Entry 8ESK (electron microscopy, 2.90 A resolution); this record covers chains C and D of the 5 polymer chains in the assembly.

[Chain C]
Molecule: Acetylcholine receptor subunit beta
Organism: Tetronarce californica
Reference sequence: P02712 (ACHB_TETCF); residues 1-469 here correspond to UniProt positions 25-493 (UniProt number = residue number + 24)
Chain sequence (469 residues; row label = number of the first residue in the row):
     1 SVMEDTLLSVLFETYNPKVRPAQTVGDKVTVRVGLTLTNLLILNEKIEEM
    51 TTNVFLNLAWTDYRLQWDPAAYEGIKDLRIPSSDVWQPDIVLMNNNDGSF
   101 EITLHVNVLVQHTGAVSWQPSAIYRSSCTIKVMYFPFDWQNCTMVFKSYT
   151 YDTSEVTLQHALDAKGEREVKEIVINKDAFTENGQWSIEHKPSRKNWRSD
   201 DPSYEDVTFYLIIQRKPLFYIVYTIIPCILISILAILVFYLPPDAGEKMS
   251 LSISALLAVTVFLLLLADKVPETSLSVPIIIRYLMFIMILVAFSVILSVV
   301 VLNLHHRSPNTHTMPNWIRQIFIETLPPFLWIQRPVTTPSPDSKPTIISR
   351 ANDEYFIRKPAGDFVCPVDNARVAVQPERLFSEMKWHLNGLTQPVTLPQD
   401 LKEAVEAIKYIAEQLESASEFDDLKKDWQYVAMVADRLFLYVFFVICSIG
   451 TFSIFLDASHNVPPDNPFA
Not modelled in the structure: 335-397
Cystine bridges: Cys128-Cys142
Covalently attached groups: N-acetylglucosamine (NAG) linked to Asn141
UniProt features mapped onto this chain:
  - modified residue: Tyr355 (Phosphotyrosine)
  - glycosylation: Asn141 (N-linked (GlcNAc...) asparagine)

[Chain D]
Molecule: Acetylcholine receptor subunit alpha
Organism: Tetronarce californica
Reference sequence: P02710 (ACHA_TETCF); residues 1-437 here correspond to UniProt positions 25-461 (UniProt number = residue number + 24)
Chain sequence (437 residues; row label = number of the first residue in the row):
     1 SEHETRLVANLLENYNKVIRPVEHHTHFVDITVGLQLIQLISVDEVNQIV
    51 ETNVRLRQQWIDVRLRWNPADYGGIKKIRLPSDDVWLPDLVLYNNADGDF
   101 AIVHMTKLLLDYTGKIMWTPPAIFKSYCEIIVTHFPFDQQNCTMKLGIWT
   151 YDGTKVSISPESDRPDLSTFMESGEWVMKDYRGWKHWVYYTCCPDTPYLD
   201 ITYHFIMQRIPLYFVVNVIIPCLLFSFLTGLVFYLPTDSGEKMTLSISVL
   251 LSLTVFLLVIVELIPSTSSAVPLIGKYMLFTMIFVISSIIITVVVINTHH
   301 RSPSTHTMPQWVRKIFIDTIPNVMFFSTMKRASKEKQENKIFADDIDISD
   351 ISGKQVTGEVIFQTPLIKNPDVKSAIEGVKYIAEHMKSDEESSNAAEEWK
   401 YVAMVIDHILLCVFMLICIIGTVSVFAGRLIELSQEG
Not modelled in the structure: 332-369, 434-437
Cystine bridges: Cys128-Cys142, Cys192-Cys193
Covalently attached groups: glycan linked to Asn141
Ligand contacts: rocuronium (RBR): Tyr93, Trp149, Thr150, Tyr190, Cys192, Cys193, Tyr198
UniProt features mapped onto this chain:
  - glycosylation: Asn141 (N-linked (GlcNAc...) asparagine)

[Interface between chain C and chain D]
Residue-residue contacts - 98 pairs, chain C then chain D:
  Lys18(C) - Pro81(D)
  Lys18(C) - Asp84(D)  salt bridge
  Lys18(C) - Lys107(D)
  Val19(C) - Ser1(D)
  Val19(C) - Glu4(D)
  Val19(C) - Thr5(D)
  Arg20(C) - Ser1(D)
  Ala22(C) - Ser1(D)
  Val25(C) - Gly73(D)
  Val25(C) - Ile75(D)  hydrophobic
  Tyr63(C) - Ser1(D)  hydrogen bond (side chain-backbone)
  Tyr63(C) - Glu2(D)  hydrogen bond (side chain-backbone)
  Asn96(C) - Gln39(D)
  Asn96(C) - Ile41(D)
  Gly98(C) - His104(D)  hydrogen bond (backbone-side chain)
  Phe100(C) - Arg55(D)
  Phe100(C) - Pro121(D)  hydrophobic
  Ser127(C) - Met171(D)
  Tyr149(C) - Arg55(D)
  Tyr149(C) - Thr106(D)
  Tyr149(C) - Thr119(D)  hydrogen bond (side chain-backbone)
  Tyr149(C) - Pro120(D)
  Tyr149(C) - Pro121(D)
  Thr150(C) - Arg79(D)  hydrogen bond (backbone-side chain)
  Thr150(C) - Lys107(D)
  Tyr151(C) - Arg79(D)
  Asp152(C) - Arg79(D)  salt bridge
  Glu155(C) - Arg79(D)  salt bridge
  Gly246(C) - Glu241(D)
  Glu247(C) - Glu241(D)
  Lys248(C) - Glu241(D)
  Met249(C) - Glu241(D)  hydrogen bond (backbone-side chain)
  Met249(C) - Leu245(D)  hydrophobic
  Ser250(C) - Glu241(D)  hydrogen bond (backbone-side chain)
  Ser250(C) - Thr244(D)
  Ile253(C) - Leu245(D)  hydrophobic
  Ile253(C) - Ser248(D)
  Leu256(C) - Phe225(D)  hydrophobic
  Leu256(C) - Leu228(D)  hydrophobic
  Leu257(C) - Ser248(D)
  Leu257(C) - Ser252(D)
  Thr260(C) - Phe256(D)
  Leu264(C) - Val259(D)  hydrophobic
  Leu264(C) - Glu262(D)
  Ala267(C) - Glu262(D)
  Asp268(C) - Glu262(D)
  Glu272(C) - Glu175(D)
  Glu272(C) - Tyr213(D)
  Thr273(C) - Gly174(D)
  Ser274(C) - Gly174(D)  hydrogen bond (backbone-backbone)
  Ser274(C) - Ile210(D)  hydrogen bond (side chain-backbone)
  Ser274(C) - Leu212(D)
  Ser274(C) - Tyr213(D)  hydrogen bond (side chain-backbone)
  Leu275(C) - Gly174(D)
  Ser276(C) - Leu212(D)
  Ile281(C) - Val216(D)  hydrophobic
  Met285(C) - Val216(D)
  Met288(C) - Leu224(D)  hydrophobic
  Ala292(C) - Leu224(D)  hydrophobic
  Ile296(C) - Phe227(D)  hydrophobic
  Ile296(C) - Leu231(D)  hydrophobic
  Val299(C) - Leu231(D)  hydrophobic
  Leu302(C) - Leu235(D)  hydrophobic
  Leu302(C) - Pro236(D)
  Leu302(C) - Glu241(D)
  Asn303(C) - Tyr234(D)  hydrogen bond (side chain-backbone)
  Asn303(C) - Pro236(D)
  His306(C) - Pro236(D)
  His306(C) - Asp238(D)
  His306(C) - Ser239(D)
  Arg307(C) - Tyr234(D)  hydrogen bond
  Arg307(C) - Thr328(D)
  Pro309(C) - Lys330(D)
  Asn310(C) - Lys330(D)
  Asn310(C) - Glu397(D)  hydrogen bond
  Thr311(C) - Met329(D)
  Thr311(C) - Lys330(D)  hydrogen bond (backbone-backbone)
  Thr311(C) - Met404(D)
  His312(C) - Thr328(D)
  His312(C) - Met329(D)
  His312(C) - Lys330(D)
  His312(C) - Met404(D)
  Thr313(C) - Thr328(D)  hydrogen bond (backbone-side chain)
  Pro315(C) - Thr328(D)
  Asp400(C) - Lys373(D)
  Asp400(C) - Ile376(D)
  Glu403(C) - Lys380(D)  salt bridge
  Ala404(C) - Ile376(D)  hydrophobic
  Ala407(C) - Val379(D)  hydrophobic
  Ala407(C) - Ala383(D)  hydrophobic
  Ile408(C) - Val379(D)  hydrophobic
  Tyr410(C) - Ala383(D)
  Tyr410(C) - Met386(D)
  Tyr410(C) - Lys387(D)  hydrogen bond (side chain-backbone)
  Tyr410(C) - Glu390(D)  hydrogen bond
  Ile411(C) - Ile382(D)  hydrophobic
  Ile411(C) - Met386(D)  hydrophobic
  Gln414(C) - Glu390(D)  hydrogen bond
Other interface residues (no listed pair), chain C (72 interface residues in all): Thr14, Asn16, Pro21, Glu48, Arg64, Met93, Asp97, Arg198, Val261, Leu263, Val270, Pro271, Val277, Val295, Val300, Leu401
Other interface residues (no listed pair), chain D (73 interface residues in all): Val8, Leu12, Tyr72, Gly74, Ile123, Thr169, Ser173, Asn217, Ile220, Pro221, Val249, Leu251, Val255, Leu258, Leu263, Tyr401

[Summary]
72 residues of chain C and 73 residues of chain D are in contact, with 18 hydrogen bonds and 4 salt bridges.
Among the polar pairs are Lys18(C)-Asp84(D), Asp152(C)-Arg79(D) and Glu155(C)-Arg79(D). Chain D binds
rocuronium. N-acetylglucosamine is covalently linked to Asn141(C).
Here chain C is Acetylcholine receptor subunit beta and chain D is Acetylcholine receptor subunit alpha, both
from Tetronarce californica. Entry 8ESK (Cryo-EM structure of Torpedo nicotinic acetylcholine receptor in
complex with rocuronium, resting-like state) was determined by electron microscopy together with 8F2S, 8F6Y
and 8F6Z from the same study.
